PDB entry 6OF4 | electron microscopy, 3.20 A resolution | chains A and B of the 4 polymer chains in the assembly

Chain A:
Molecule: Ribonuclease
From: Chaetomium thermophilum (strain DSM 1495 / CBS 144.50 / IMI 039719)
Reference sequence: G0SGE9 (G0SGE9_CHATD); residues 1-363 here = UniProt positions 1-363
Chain sequence (391 residues; numbered -27 to 363; the number before each row is that of its first residue; numbers below 1 keep their minus sign (Met-27 is residue -27)):
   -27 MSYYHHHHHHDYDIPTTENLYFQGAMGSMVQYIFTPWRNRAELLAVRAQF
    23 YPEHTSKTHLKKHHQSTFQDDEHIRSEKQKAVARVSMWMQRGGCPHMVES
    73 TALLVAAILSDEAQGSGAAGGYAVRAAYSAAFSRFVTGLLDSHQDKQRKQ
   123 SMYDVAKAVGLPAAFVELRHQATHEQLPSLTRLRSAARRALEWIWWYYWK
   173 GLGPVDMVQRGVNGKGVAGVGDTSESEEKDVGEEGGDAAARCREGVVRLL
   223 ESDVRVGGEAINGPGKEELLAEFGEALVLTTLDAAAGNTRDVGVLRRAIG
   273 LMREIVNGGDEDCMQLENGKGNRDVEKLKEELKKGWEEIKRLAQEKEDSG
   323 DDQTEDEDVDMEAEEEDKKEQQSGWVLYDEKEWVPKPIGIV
Unresolved in the structure: -27 to 0, 29-39, 118-121, 179-343
Construct notes: initiating methionine (-27); expression tag (-26 to 0)
Reported in the primary citation:
  - catalytic residues: His142 (proposed by the authors, not directly observed)

Chain B:
Molecule: CLP1_P domain-containing protein
From: Chaetomium thermophilum (strain DSM 1495 / CBS 144.50 / IMI 039719)
Reference sequence: G0S263 (G0S263_CHATD); numbering as in UniProt (aligned over 110-748)
Chain sequence (640 residues; each row starts with the number of its first residue):
   109 MHHSSFQPNNSNFQRKAGGRLVLSTPDVERFVILGNYGVKVHQGEVTIAG
   159 ATLTPIDDVQWVHAPHCHALPVLRTANDTVIELLPCPTAQGLRELARLNP
   209 LFGRLWNETSDTFQIIYTSADAPKRTSLRELASHPAWNKKISELLTSTRR
   259 KPSPILFICGPKSSGKSTFGRLLTNRLMTDRAGHKSRSWKPVMVLDLDPG
   309 QPEFSPPGVVSLTKLRRPNLAPPFCHPGLSFGEKGLDGGNEGMTTVRMHA
   359 IASVTPALDPAHFIACARDLFAYYRRSASQENIPLVVNTPGWIQGTGLDL
   409 LAELIAVLRPTEVLYMSEDGPEETVSALREACASSSTIPFTMLPSQPNSS
   459 GEGGGGGAASWTPATLRSMAMQSYFHLSPFSRDQQGGPGCEWNPTPLTHL
   509 CPWRVRLAGRPDERGVLGIVCYDHQYAPELVSDAINGMVMGLVRIEKKEA
   559 LRGLAVPGDTSLSFTSSTSQGGCDDELDSDSNSSSAPSFTSSSPSHLNST
   609 PLLPLIPNPTGSPLSPQYTSLVGLVLIRGVSLTASNPELHLLTPVPPSVL
   659 HSFRGDELVLVAGKFDAPTWAYVEGLYWKSNSKAAKRVDEEREDEDREES
   709 GGVEEEEEQDEVPWVEMLHGSAGRDVGSRVWRVRRDLGRS
Unresolved in the structure: 341-347, 456-467, 489-494, 569-608, 692-717, 728-748
Construct notes: initiating methionine (109)

Interface between chain A and chain B:
Contacting residue pairs - 64 pairs, chain A then chain B:
  Met1(A) - Tyr685(B)
  Gln3(A) - Glu724(B)
  Gln3(A) - Met725(B)
  Gln3(A) - Leu726(B)  hydrogen bond (backbone-backbone)
  Gln3(A) - His727(B)  hydrogen bond
  Tyr4(A) - Val681(B)  hydrophobic
  Tyr4(A) - Leu684(B)
  Tyr4(A) - Met725(B)  hydrophobic
  Ile5(A) - Glu724(B)  hydrogen bond (backbone-backbone)
  Ile5(A) - Leu726(B)  hydrophobic
  Phe6(A) - Thr677(B)
  Phe6(A) - Val681(B)  hydrophobic
  Phe6(A) - Trp722(B)
  Phe6(A) - Val723(B)  hydrophobic
  Thr7(A) - Trp722(B)  hydrogen bond (backbone-backbone)
  Arg10(A) - Asp541(B)
  Arg10(A) - Pro721(B)
  Arg10(A) - Trp722(B)  hydrogen bond (backbone-backbone)
  Arg12(A) - Glu724(B)  salt bridge
  Ala55(A) - Leu538(B)
  Arg56(A) - Leu538(B)
  Met59(A) - Asp541(B)
  Met59(A) - Ala542(B)
  Gln62(A) - His532(B)
  Gln62(A) - Tyr534(B)
  Gln62(A) - Lys672(B)  hydrogen bond (backbone-side chain)
  Arg63(A) - Asn544(B)  hydrogen bond (side chain-backbone)
  Arg63(A) - Met546(B)
  Arg63(A) - Ala675(B)
  Arg63(A) - Trp722(B)
  Gly346(A) - Arg512(B)
  Gly346(A) - Val513(B)
  Gly346(A) - Arg514(B)
  Gly346(A) - Arg522(B)
  Trp347(A) - Arg512(B)
  Trp347(A) - Val513(B)  hydrophobic
  Trp347(A) - Leu649(B)  hydrophobic
  Trp347(A) - His659(B)
  Trp347(A) - Leu666(B)  hydrophobic
  Val348(A) - Arg512(B)  hydrogen bond (backbone-backbone)
  Leu349(A) - Pro510(B)
  Leu349(A) - Trp511(B)
  Tyr350(A) - Pro510(B)  hydrogen bond (backbone-backbone)
  Tyr350(A) - Arg512(B)
  Tyr350(A) - His648(B)
  Glu352(A) - Cys509(B)
  Trp355(A) - Thr506(B)
  Trp355(A) - His507(B)  hydrogen bond (side chain-backbone)
  Trp355(A) - Pro510(B)
  Trp355(A) - Arg636(B)
  Lys358(A) - Arg636(B)  hydrogen bond (backbone-side chain)
  Pro359(A) - Pro721(B)
  Ile360(A) - Thr506(B)
  Ile360(A) - Arg636(B)
  Ile360(A) - Ala679(B)  hydrophobic
  Ile360(A) - Trp722(B)
  Gly361(A) - Asn544(B)  hydrogen bond (backbone-side chain)
  Gly361(A) - Trp722(B)
  Ile362(A) - Arg636(B)
  Ile362(A) - Pro721(B)  hydrophobic
  Val363(A) - Gly637(B)
  Val363(A) - Val638(B)
  Val363(A) - Ser639(B)
  Val363(A) - His648(B)
Also at the interface, not in a pair above, chain A (32 interface residues in all): Pro8, Trp9, Glu14, Lys52, Ser58, Pro357
Also at the interface, not in a pair above, chain B (46 interface residues in all): Leu508, Gly523, Glu537, Gly545, Leu550, Leu658, Tyr680, Val720

Overview:
32 residues of chain A face 46 of chain B across their interface, with 12 hydrogen bonds and 1 salt bridge.
Polar pairs include Arg12(A)-Glu724(B), Gln3(A)-His727(B) and Gln62(A)-Lys672(B). The paper reports the
catalytic residue His142(A).
Chain A is Ribonuclease and chain B is CLP1_P domain-containing protein, both from Chaetomium thermophilum
(strain DSM 1495 / CBS 144.50 / IMI 039719); the structure, Precursor ribosomal RNA processing complex,
apo-state, was determined by electron microscopy (same publication as 6OF2 and 6OF3).
